Entry 5TQY (electron microscopy, 5.20 A resolution (low resolution: residue-level contacts below are approximate; hydrogen-bond / salt-bridge calls are withheld)); this record covers chains A and B.

== Chain A (and B) ==
Molecule: Inhibitor of nuclear factor kappa-B kinase subunit alpha
Organism: Homo sapiens
Notes: EC 2.7.11.10; chain B of this document is another copy of the same molecule, construct and numbering; everything in this record applies to it too
UniProtKB: O15111 (IKKA_HUMAN); numbering as in UniProt (aligned over 10-660)
Amino-acid sequence (655 residues; numbered 6 to 660; the number before each row is that of its first residue):
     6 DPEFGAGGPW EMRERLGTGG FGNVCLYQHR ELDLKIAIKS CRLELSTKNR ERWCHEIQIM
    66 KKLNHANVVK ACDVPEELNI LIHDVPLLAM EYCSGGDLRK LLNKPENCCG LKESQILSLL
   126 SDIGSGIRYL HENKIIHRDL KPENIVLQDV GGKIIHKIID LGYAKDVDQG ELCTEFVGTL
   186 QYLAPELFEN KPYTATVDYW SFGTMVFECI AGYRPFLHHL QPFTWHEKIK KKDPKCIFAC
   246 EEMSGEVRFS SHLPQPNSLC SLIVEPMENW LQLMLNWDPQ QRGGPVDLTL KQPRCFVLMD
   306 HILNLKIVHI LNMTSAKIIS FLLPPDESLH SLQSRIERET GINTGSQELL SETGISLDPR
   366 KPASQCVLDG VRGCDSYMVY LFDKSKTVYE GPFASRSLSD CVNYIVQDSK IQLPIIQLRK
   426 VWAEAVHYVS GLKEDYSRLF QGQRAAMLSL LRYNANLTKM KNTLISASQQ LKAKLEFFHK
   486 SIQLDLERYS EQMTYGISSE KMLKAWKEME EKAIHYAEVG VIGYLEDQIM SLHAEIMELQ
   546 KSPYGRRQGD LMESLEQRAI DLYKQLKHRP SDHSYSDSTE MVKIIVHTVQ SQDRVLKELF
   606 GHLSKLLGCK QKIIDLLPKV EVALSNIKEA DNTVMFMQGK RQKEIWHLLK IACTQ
Unresolved in the structure: 6-13, 68-102, 165-183, 368-382
Sequence notes: expression tag (6-9); engineered mutation Glu-176 (Ser in O15111), Glu-180 (Ser in O15111); variant Ile-268 (Val in O15111)
Curated features (UniProtKB/Swiss-Prot):
  - region: Leu-455 to Leu-476 (Leucine-zipper)
  - active site: Asp-144 (Proton acceptor)
  - binding site (ATP): Leu-21 to Val-29, Lys-44
  - modified residue: Thr-23 (Phosphothreonine), Thr-179 (Microbial infection: O-acetylthreonine)
Reported in the primary citation:
  - mutagenesis - N408A/Y409A, H578A/Y580A: abolished signaling

== Chain A / chain B interface ==
Pairs across the interface (31; chain A residue first):
  Gln-474(A) / Gln-475(B)
  Gln-475(A) / Gln-474(B)
  Ala-478(A) / Gln-475(B)
  Ala-478(A) / Lys-479(B)
  Lys-479(A) / Ala-478(B)
  Phe-482(A) / Phe-482(B)
  Phe-482(A) / Met-640(B)
  Phe-482(A) / Gln-643(B)
  Lys-485(A) / Met-640(B)
  Ser-486(A) / Gln-643(B)
  Leu-489(A) / Gln-647(B)
  Asp-490(A) / Gln-647(B)
  Asp-490(A) / Trp-651(B)
  Arg-493(A) / Trp-651(B)
  Tyr-494(A) / Trp-651(B)
  Gln-497(A) / Trp-651(B)
  Ile-502(A) / Cys-658(B)
  Met-640(A) / Phe-482(B)
  Gln-643(A) / Phe-482(B)
  Gln-643(A) / Ser-486(B)
  Gln-647(A) / Leu-489(B)
  Gln-647(A) / Asp-490(B)
  Gln-647(A) / Gln-647(B)
  Lys-648(A) / Leu-489(B)
  Ile-650(A) / Ile-650(B)
  Trp-651(A) / Asp-490(B)
  Trp-651(A) / Arg-493(B)
  Trp-651(A) / Tyr-494(B)
  Ala-657(A) / Ala-657(B)
  Cys-658(A) / Ile-502(B)
  Gln-660(A) / Gln-660(B)
Interface residues without a listed pair, chain A (24 interface residues in all): Leu-653, Leu-654
Interface residues without a listed pair, chain B (25 interface residues in all): Glu-481, Lys-485, Gln-497, Lys-648, Leu-653, Leu-654

== In short ==
The interface between chain A and chain B involves 24 residues on one side and 25 on the other. From UniProt:
active-site residue Asp-144(A) and 10 ATP-binding residues on chain A. From the paper: N408A/Y409A and
H578A/Y580A of chain A abolish signaling.
Chain A and chain B are both Inhibitor of nuclear factor kappa-B kinase subunit alpha (Homo sapiens); the
structure, CryoEM reconstruction of human IKK1, closed conformation 3, was determined by electron microscopy
(same publication as 5TQW, 5TQX and 5EBZ).
